5OQR - chains A and C; structure by X-ray diffraction, 2.61 A resolution.

# Chain A
Name: Condensin complex subunit 3
From: Schizosaccharomyces pombe (strain 972 / ATCC 24843)
Reference sequence: Q10429 (CND3_SCHPO); numbering as in UniProt; present here: 1-435, 471-823
Sequence (788 residues; row label = number of the first residue in the row; note: 35 numbers in that range are skipped by the numbering (no residue carries them; nothing is unmodelled there)):
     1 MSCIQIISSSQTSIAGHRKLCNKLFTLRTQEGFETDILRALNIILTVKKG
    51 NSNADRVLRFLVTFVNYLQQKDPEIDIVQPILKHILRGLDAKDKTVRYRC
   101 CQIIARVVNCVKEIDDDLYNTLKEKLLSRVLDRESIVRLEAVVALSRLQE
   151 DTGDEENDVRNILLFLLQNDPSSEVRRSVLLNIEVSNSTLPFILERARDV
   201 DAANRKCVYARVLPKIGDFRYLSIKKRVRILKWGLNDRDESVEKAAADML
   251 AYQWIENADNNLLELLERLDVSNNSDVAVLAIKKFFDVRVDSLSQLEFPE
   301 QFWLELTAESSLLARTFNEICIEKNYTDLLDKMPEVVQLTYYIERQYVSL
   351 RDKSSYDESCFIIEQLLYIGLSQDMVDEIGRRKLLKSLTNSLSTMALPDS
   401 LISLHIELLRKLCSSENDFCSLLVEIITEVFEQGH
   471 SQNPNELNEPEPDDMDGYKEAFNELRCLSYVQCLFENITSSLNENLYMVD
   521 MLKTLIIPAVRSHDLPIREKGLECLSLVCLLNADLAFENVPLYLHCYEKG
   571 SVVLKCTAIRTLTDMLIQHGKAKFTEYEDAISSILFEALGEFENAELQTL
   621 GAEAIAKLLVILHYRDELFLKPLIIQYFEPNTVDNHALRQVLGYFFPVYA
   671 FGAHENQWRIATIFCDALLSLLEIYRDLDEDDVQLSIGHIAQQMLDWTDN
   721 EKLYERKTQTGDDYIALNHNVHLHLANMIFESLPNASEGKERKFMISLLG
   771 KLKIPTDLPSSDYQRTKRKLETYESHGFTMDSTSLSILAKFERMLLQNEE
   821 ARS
Not modelled in the structure: 1, 31, 151-156, 471-490, 698-700, 727-730, 822-823

# Chain C
Name: Condensin complex subunit 2
From: Schizosaccharomyces pombe (strain 972 / ATCC 24843)
Reference sequence: Q9Y7R3 (CND2_SCHPO); residue numbers follow UniProt; this construct covers 416-544
Sequence (135 residues; numbered 410 to 544; the number before each row is that of its first residue):
   410 GPLGHMNGVYEYFDKSMKKNWAGPEHWRIQALRKNINNASTVFNSSNTAE
   460 SSDNVSRSLSSTERKKRRELDNAIDFLQEVDVEALFTPATSSLKLPKSHW
   510 KRHNRCLLPDDYQYDSKRLLQLFLKPKMSVLPNAD
Not modelled in the structure: 410-476, 498-502, 505-506, 510-511, 538-544
Sequence notes: expression tag (410-415)

# Interface between chain A and chain C
Contacting residue pairs (102):
  Ile4(A) - Phe485(C)
  Ile4(A) - Leu486(C)  hydrophobic
  Ser8(A) - Phe485(C)
  Gln11(A) - Ala482(C)
  Gln11(A) - Ile483(C)  hydrogen bond (side chain-backbone)
  Gln11(A) - Phe485(C)
  Ala40(A) - Phe485(C)
  Asn42(A) - Val491(C)
  Ile43(A) - Ile483(C)  hydrophobic
  Ile43(A) - Asp484(C)
  Ile43(A) - Phe485(C)
  Ile43(A) - Gln487(C)
  Ile43(A) - Val489(C)  hydrophobic
  Val47(A) - Ile483(C)  hydrophobic
  Asn51(A) - Asn481(C)
  Asn51(A) - Ile483(C)
  Ser52(A) - Asn481(C)  hydrogen bond
  Asn53(A) - Asn481(C)  hydrogen bond
  Asn53(A) - Ala482(C)
  Asn53(A) - Ile483(C)
  Ala54(A) - Ile483(C)
  Val57(A) - Phe485(C)  hydrophobic
  His84(A) - Phe495(C)
  Arg87(A) - Phe495(C)
  Gly88(A) - Phe495(C)
  Asp90(A) - Phe495(C)
  Asp90(A) - Pro497(C)
  Ala91(A) - Leu494(C)
  Lys92(A) - Thr496(C)
  Lys92(A) - Pro497(C)
  Asp93(A) - Leu494(C)
  Val96(A) - Leu494(C)  hydrophobic
  Leu131(A) - Lys503(C)  hydrogen bond (backbone-backbone)
  Leu131(A) - Leu504(C)
  Leu131(A) - Trp509(C)  hydrophobic
  Asp132(A) - Leu504(C)
  Arg133(A) - Lys503(C)  hydrogen bond (side chain-backbone)
  Arg133(A) - Leu504(C)
  Phe165(A) - Trp509(C)
  Leu166(A) - Trp509(C)  hydrophobic
  Gln168(A) - Arg514(C)  hydrogen bond
  Asn169(A) - Trp509(C)
  Asp170(A) - Cys515(C)
  Arg176(A) - Cys515(C)  hydrogen bond
  Glu195(A) - Arg514(C)  salt bridge
  Glu195(A) - Leu516(C)
  Arg196(A) - Cys515(C)  hydrogen bond (side chain-backbone)
  Arg196(A) - Leu516(C)
  Arg198(A) - Leu516(C)
  Arg198(A) - Leu517(C)  hydrogen bond (backbone-backbone)
  Arg198(A) - Pro518(C)  hydrogen bond (side chain-backbone)
  Arg198(A) - Tyr521(C)
  Asp199(A) - Cys515(C)
  Asp199(A) - Leu516(C)
  Asp199(A) - Leu517(C)
  Val200(A) - Cys515(C)
  Val200(A) - Leu516(C)
  Val200(A) - Leu517(C)  hydrophobic
  Arg205(A) - Leu517(C)
  Lys232(A) - Tyr521(C)  hydrogen bond
  Trp233(A) - Tyr521(C)  hydrogen bond
  Arg238(A) - Asp520(C)  hydrogen bond (side chain-backbone)
  Arg238(A) - Tyr521(C)
  Glu407(A) - Lys536(C)  salt bridge
  Phe505(A) - Lys534(C)
  Glu506(A) - Leu533(C)
  Ile508(A) - Lys534(C)  hydrogen bond (backbone-side chain)
  Thr509(A) - Met537(C)
  Ser546(A) - Leu533(C)
  Leu547(A) - Leu533(C)
  Leu547(A) - Lys534(C)
  Leu550(A) - Lys534(C)
  Leu551(A) - Lys534(C)
  Arg580(A) - Phe532(C)
  Thr583(A) - Phe532(C)
  Asp584(A) - Leu531(C)
  Asp584(A) - Phe532(C)  hydrogen bond (side chain-backbone)
  Asp584(A) - Leu533(C)  hydrogen bond (side chain-backbone)
  Ile587(A) - Leu531(C)  hydrophobic
  Gln588(A) - Leu531(C)
  Gln588(A) - Met537(C)
  Leu620(A) - Phe532(C)  hydrophobic
  Glu623(A) - Tyr523(C)  hydrogen bond
  Glu623(A) - Arg527(C)  salt bridge
  Glu623(A) - Phe532(C)
  Ala624(A) - Phe532(C)
  Ala626(A) - Leu528(C)  hydrophobic
  Lys627(A) - Arg527(C)
  Lys627(A) - Leu528(C)
  Lys627(A) - Gln530(C)  hydrogen bond (side chain-backbone)
  Lys627(A) - Phe532(C)
  Ile631(A) - Leu528(C)
  Ile631(A) - Leu529(C)  hydrophobic
  His656(A) - Asp519(C)
  Gln660(A) - Asp519(C)
  Gln660(A) - Asp520(C)
  Gln660(A) - Gln522(C)  hydrogen bond
  Val661(A) - Tyr523(C)  hydrophobic
  Tyr664(A) - Tyr523(C)  hydrophobic
  Tyr664(A) - Ser525(C)
  Tyr664(A) - Leu528(C)  hydrophobic
  Leu705(A) - His512(C)
Interface residues without a listed pair, chain A (73 interface residues in all): Gln5, Thr12, Arg39, Ile44, Leu45, Arg56, Pro171, Thr581, Val630, Gly663
Interface residues without a listed pair, chain C (39 interface residues in all): Arg477

# In short
73 residues of chain A and 39 residues of chain C are in contact; the contacts include 19 hydrogen bonds and 3
salt bridges. Polar contacts include Glu195(A)-Arg514(C), Glu407(A)-Lys536(C) and Glu623(A)-Arg527(C).
Chain A is Condensin complex subunit 3 and chain C is Condensin complex subunit 2, both from
Schizosaccharomyces pombe (strain 972 / ATCC 24843); the structure, Crystal structure of the S. pombe
condensin Cnd3-Cnd2 subcomplex, was determined by X-ray diffraction together with 5OQN, 5OQO and 5OQP from the
same study.
